7WS5 - chains A and H of the 9 polymer chains in the assembly; structure by electron microscopy, 3.70 A resolution.

[Chain A]
Protein: Spike glycoprotein
Organism: Severe acute respiratory syndrome coronavirus 2
Reference sequence: P0DTC2 (SPIKE_SARS2); aligned to UniProt positions 1-1208 over residues 1-1208
Chain sequence (1205 residues; numbered 1 to 1208 plus 2 insertion-coded residues; 5 numbers in that range are skipped by the numbering (no residue carries them; nothing is unmodelled there); the number before each row is that of its first residue; a row labelled like 214A-214B holds insertion residues (214A, then the next letters in order)):
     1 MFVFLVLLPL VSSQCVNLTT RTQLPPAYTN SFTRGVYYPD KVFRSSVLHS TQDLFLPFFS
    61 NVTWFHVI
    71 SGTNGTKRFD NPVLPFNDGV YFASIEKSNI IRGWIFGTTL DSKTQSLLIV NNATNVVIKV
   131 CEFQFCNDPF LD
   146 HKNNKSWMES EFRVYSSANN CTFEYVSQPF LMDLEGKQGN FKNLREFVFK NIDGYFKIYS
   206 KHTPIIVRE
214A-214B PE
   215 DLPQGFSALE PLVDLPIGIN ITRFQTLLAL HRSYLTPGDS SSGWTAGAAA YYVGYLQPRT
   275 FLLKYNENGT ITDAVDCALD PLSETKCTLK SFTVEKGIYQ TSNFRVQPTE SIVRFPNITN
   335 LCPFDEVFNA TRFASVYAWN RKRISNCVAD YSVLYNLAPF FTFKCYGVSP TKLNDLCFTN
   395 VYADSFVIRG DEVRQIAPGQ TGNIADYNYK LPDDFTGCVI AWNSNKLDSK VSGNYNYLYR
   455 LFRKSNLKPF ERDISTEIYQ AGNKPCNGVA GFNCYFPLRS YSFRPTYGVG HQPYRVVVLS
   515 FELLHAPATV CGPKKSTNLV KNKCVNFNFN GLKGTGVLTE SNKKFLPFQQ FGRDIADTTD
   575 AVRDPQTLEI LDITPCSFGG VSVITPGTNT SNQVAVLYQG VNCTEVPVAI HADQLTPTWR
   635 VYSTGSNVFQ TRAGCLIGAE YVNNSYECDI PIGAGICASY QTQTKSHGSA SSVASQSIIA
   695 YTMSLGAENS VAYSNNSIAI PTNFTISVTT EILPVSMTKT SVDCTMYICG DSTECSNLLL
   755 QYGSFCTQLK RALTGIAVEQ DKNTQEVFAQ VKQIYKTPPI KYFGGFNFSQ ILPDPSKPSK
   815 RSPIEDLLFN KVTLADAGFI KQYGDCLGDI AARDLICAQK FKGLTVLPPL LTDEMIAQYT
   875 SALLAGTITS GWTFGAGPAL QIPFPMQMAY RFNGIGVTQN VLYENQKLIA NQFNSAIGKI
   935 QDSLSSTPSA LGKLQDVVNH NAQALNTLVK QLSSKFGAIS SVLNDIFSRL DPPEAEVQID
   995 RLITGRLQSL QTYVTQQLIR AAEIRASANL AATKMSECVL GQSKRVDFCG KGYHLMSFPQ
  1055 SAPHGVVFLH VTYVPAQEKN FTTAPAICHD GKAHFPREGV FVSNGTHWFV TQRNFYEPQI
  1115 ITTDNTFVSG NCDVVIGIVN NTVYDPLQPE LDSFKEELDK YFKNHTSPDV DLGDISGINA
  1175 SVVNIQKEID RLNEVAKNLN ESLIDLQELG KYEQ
Unresolved in the structure: 1-13, 71-76, 146-152, 177-184, 211-214, 214A-214B, 248-256, 621-640, 676-690, 828-852, 1148-1208
Sequence notes: variant Val-67 (Ala in P0DTC2), Ile-95 (Thr in P0DTC2), Asp-142 (Gly in P0DTC2), Ile-211 (Leu212 in P0DTC2), Asp-339 (Gly in P0DTC2), Leu-371 (Ser in P0DTC2), Pro-373 (Ser in P0DTC2), Phe-375 (Ser in P0DTC2), Asn-417 (Lys in P0DTC2), Lys-440 (Asn in P0DTC2), Ser-446 (Gly in P0DTC2), Asn-477 (Ser in P0DTC2), Lys-478 (Thr in P0DTC2), Ala-484 (Glu in P0DTC2), Arg-493 (Gln in P0DTC2), Ser-496 (Gly in P0DTC2), Arg-498 (Gln in P0DTC2), Tyr-501 (Asn in P0DTC2), His-505 (Tyr in P0DTC2), Lys-547 (Thr in P0DTC2), Gly-614 (Asp in P0DTC2), Tyr-655 (His in P0DTC2), Lys-679 (Asn in P0DTC2), His-681 (Pro in P0DTC2), Lys-764 (Asn in P0DTC2), Tyr-796 (Asp in P0DTC2), Lys-856 (Asn in P0DTC2), His-954 (Gln in P0DTC2), Lys-969 (Asn in P0DTC2), Phe-981 (Leu in P0DTC2); insertion (214, 214A-214B); engineered mutation Gly-682 (Arg in P0DTC2), Ser-683 (Arg in P0DTC2), Ser-685 (Arg in P0DTC2), Pro-817 (Phe in P0DTC2), Pro-892 (Ala in P0DTC2), Pro-899 (Ala in P0DTC2), Pro-942 (Ala in P0DTC2), Pro-986 (Lys in P0DTC2), Pro-987 (Val in P0DTC2)
Disulfide bonds: Cys-15/Cys-136, Cys-131/Cys-166, Cys-291/Cys-301, Cys-336/Cys-361, Cys-379/Cys-432, Cys-391/Cys-525, Cys-480/Cys-488, Cys-538/Cys-590, Cys-617/Cys-649, Cys-662/Cys-671, Cys-738/Cys-760, Cys-743/Cys-749, Cys-1032/Cys-1043, Cys-1082/Cys-1126
Covalent attachments: N-acetylglucosamine (NAG) linked to Asn-61, Asn-282, Asn-709, Asn-717, Asn-801, Asn-1098, Asn-1134
UniProt features mapped onto this chain:
  - region: Asn-280 to Cys-301 (Putative superantigen), Arg-403 to Asp-405 (Integrin-binding motif), Asn-448 to Phe-456 (Immunodominant HLA epitope recognized by the CD8+), Ser-816 to Tyr-837 (Fusion peptide 1), Lys-835 to Phe-855 (Fusion peptide 2), Asp-1163 to Glu-1202 (Heptad repeat 2)
  - site: Arg-815, Ser-816 (Cleavage)
  - glycosylation: Asn-17 (N-linked (GlcNAc...) (complex) asparagine), Asn-61 (N-linked (GlcNAc...) (hybrid) asparagine), Asn-74 (N-linked (GlcNAc...) (complex) asparagine), Asn-122 (N-linked (GlcNAc...) (hybrid) asparagine), Asn-149 (N-linked (GlcNAc...) (complex) asparagine), Asn-165 (N-linked (GlcNAc...) (complex) asparagine), Asn-234 (N-linked (GlcNAc...) (high mannose) asparagine), Asn-282 (N-linked (GlcNAc...) (complex) asparagine), Thr-323 (O-linked (GalNAc) threonine), Ser-325 (O-linked (HexNAc...) serine), Asn-331 (N-linked (GlcNAc...) (complex) asparagine), Asn-343 (N-linked (GlcNAc...) (complex) asparagine), Asn-603 (N-linked (GlcNAc...) (hybrid) asparagine), Asn-616 (N-linked (GlcNAc...) (complex) asparagine), Asn-657 (N-linked (GlcNAc...) (complex) asparagine), Thr-676 (O-linked (GlcNAc...) threonine), Thr-678 (O-linked (GlcNAc...) threonine), Asn-709 (N-linked (GlcNAc...) (high mannose) asparagine), Asn-717 (N-linked (GlcNAc...) (hybrid) asparagine), Asn-801 (N-linked (GlcNAc...) (hybrid) asparagine) and 6 more in UniProt

[Chain H]
Protein: 510A5 light chain
Organism: Homo sapiens
Chain sequence (108 residues; numbered 1 to 108; the number before each row is that of its first residue):
     1 DIQMTQSPSS LSASVGDRVT ITCRASQSIS SYLNWFQHKP GKAPKLLIYG ASSLQSGVPS
    61 RFSGSGSGTD FTLTISSLQP EDFATYYCQQ SYSTPPYTFG QGTKLEIK
Disulfide bonds: Cys-23/Cys-88

[Chain A / chain H interface]
Residue-residue contacts (7; chain A residue first):
  Tyr-449(A) with Arg-18(H), hydrogen bond
  Arg-493(A) with Ser-60(H), hydrogen bond
  Ser-496(A) with Ser-65(H), hydrogen bond
  Thr-500(A) with Ser-67(H); Asp-70(H)
  Gly-502(A) with Ser-67(H)
  His-505(A) with Ser-67(H), hydrogen bond
Other interface residues (no listed pair), chain A (7 interface residues in all): Tyr-501
Other interface residues (no listed pair), chain H (7 interface residues in all): Ser-63, Thr-69

[Summary]
The chain A/chain H interface involves 7 residues from each chain, with 4 hydrogen bonds. Polar contacts
include Tyr-449(A)/Arg-18(H), Arg-493(A)/Ser-60(H) and Ser-496(A)/Ser-65(H). N-acetylglucosamine is covalently
linked to Asn-61(A), Asn-282(A), Asn-709(A), Asn-717(A), Asn-801(A) and Asn-1098(A) and 1 more.
Chain A is Spike glycoprotein (Severe acute respiratory syndrome coronavirus 2) and chain H is 510A5 light
chain (Homo sapiens); the structure, Structures of Omicron Spike complexes illuminate broad-spectrum
neutralizing antibody development, was determined by electron microscopy (same publication as 7WS0, 7WS1,
7WS2, 7WS3, 7WS4, 7WS6 and 4 further entries).
